5U5M - chains B and C of the 5 polymer chains in the assembly; structure by X-ray diffraction, 1.88 A resolution.

# Chain B
Name: Memab trastuzumab, heavy chain
Source organism: Homo sapiens
Amino-acid sequence (223 residues; each row starts with the number of its first residue):
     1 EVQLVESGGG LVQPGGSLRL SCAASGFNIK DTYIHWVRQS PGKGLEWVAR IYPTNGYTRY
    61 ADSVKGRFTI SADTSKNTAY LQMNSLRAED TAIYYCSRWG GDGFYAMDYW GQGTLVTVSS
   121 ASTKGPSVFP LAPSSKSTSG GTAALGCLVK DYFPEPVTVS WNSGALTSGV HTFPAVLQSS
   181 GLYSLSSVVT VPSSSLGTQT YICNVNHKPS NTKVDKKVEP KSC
Cystine bridges: Cys22-Cys96, Cys147-Cys203
Residues lining bound ligands: meso-erythritol (MRY): Tyr152, Glu155, Pro156, Val157, Ala175, Leu185

# Chain C
Name: Immunoglobulin G binding protein A
Source organism: Staphylococcus aureus
UniProtKB: Q2UW42 (Q2UW42_STAAU); residues 4-54 here correspond to UniProt positions 74-124 (UniProt number = residue number + 70)
Amino-acid sequence (54 residues; each row starts with the number of its first residue):
     1 GSYNKDQQSA FYEILNMPNL NEAQRNGFIQ SLKDDPSQST NVLGEAKKLN ESQA
Construct notes: expression tag (1-3)

# Interface between chain B and chain C
Contacting residue pairs (27):
  Gly15(B) with Gln24(C), hydrogen bond (backbone-side chain); Leu49(C)
  Ser17(B) with Ala23(C)
  Arg19(B) with Gln30(C); Asp34(C), salt bridge
  Thr58(B) with Asp35(C), hydrogen bond; Ser37(C)
  Tyr60(B) with Asp35(C), hydrogen bond; Gln38(C)
  Lys65(B) with Gln38(C); Asn41(C); Glu45(C)
  Gly66(B) with Asn41(C); Val42(C); Glu45(C)
  Arg67(B) with Glu45(C)
  Thr69(B) with Ser31(C), hydrogen bond; Asp34(C), hydrogen bond
  Ser71(B) with Asp34(C)
  Gln82(B) with Gly27(C); Gln30(C); Ser31(C); Asp34(C)
  Asn84(B) with Gly27(C), hydrogen bond (side chain-backbone); Phe28(C); Ser31(C), hydrogen bond
  Ser85(B) with Leu49(C)
Other interface residues (no listed pair), chain B (15 interface residues in all): Ile70, Arg87

# Overview
15 residues of chain B face 14 of chain C across their interface; the contacts include 7 hydrogen bonds and 1
salt bridge. Polar pairs include Arg19(B)-Asp34(C), Gly15(B)-Gln24(C) and Thr58(B)-Asp35(C). Ligands of chain
B: meso-erythritol.
Chain B is Memab trastuzumab, heavy chain (Homo sapiens) and chain C is Immunoglobulin G binding protein A
(Staphylococcus aureus); the structure, Crystal structure of I83E meditope-enabled trastuzumab with
azido-meditope, was determined by X-ray diffraction.
